Entry 8QZP (electron microscopy, 4.15 A resolution (low resolution: residue-level contacts below are approximate; hydrogen-bond / salt-bridge calls are withheld)); this record covers chains B and C of the 8 polymer chains in the assembly.

# Chain B (and C)
Protein: Citrate synthase
From: Ananas comosus
Notes: chain C of this document is another copy of the same molecule, construct and numbering; everything in this record applies to it too
UniProtKB: A0A6P5F0R3 (A0A6P5F0R3_ANACO); residues 1-513 here = UniProt positions 1-513
Chain sequence (521 residues; row label = number of the first residue in the row):
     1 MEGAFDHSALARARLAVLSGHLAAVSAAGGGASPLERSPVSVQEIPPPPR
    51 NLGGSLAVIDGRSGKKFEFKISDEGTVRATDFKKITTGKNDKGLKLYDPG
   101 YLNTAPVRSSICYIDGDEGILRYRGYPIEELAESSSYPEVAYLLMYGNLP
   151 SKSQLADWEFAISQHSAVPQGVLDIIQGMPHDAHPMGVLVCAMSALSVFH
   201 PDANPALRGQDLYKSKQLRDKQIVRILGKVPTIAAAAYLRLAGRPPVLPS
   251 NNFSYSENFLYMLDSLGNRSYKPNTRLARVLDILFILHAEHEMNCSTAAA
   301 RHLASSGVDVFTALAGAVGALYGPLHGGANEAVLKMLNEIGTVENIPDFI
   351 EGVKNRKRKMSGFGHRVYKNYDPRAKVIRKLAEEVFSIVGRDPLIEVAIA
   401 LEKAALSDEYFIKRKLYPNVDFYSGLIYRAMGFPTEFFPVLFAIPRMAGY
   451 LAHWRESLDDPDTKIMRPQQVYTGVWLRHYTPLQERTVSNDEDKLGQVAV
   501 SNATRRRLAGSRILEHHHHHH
Disordered / not traced: 1-94, 509-521 (chain C: 1-94, 511-521)
Sequence notes: expression tag (514-521)

# Chain B / chain C interface
Residue-residue contacts (28):
  Pro-180(B) with His-181(C)
  His-181(B) with Pro-180(C); His-181(C); Asp-182(C)
  Asp-182(B) with His-181(C)
  Tyr-271(B) with Arg-506(C); Ala-509(C)
  Lys-272(B) with Ala-509(C); Gly-510(C)
  Pro-273(B) with Ala-509(C)
  Asn-274(B) with Leu-508(C); Ala-509(C)
  Val-389(B) with Thr-504(C)
  Met-431(B) with Arg-505(C)
  Gly-432(B) with Ser-501(C)
  Ser-501(B) with Val-389(C); Arg-429(C); Ala-430(C); Gly-432(C)
  Asn-502(B) with Val-389(C); Asp-392(C)
  Thr-504(B) with Val-389(C); Ala-430(C)
  Arg-505(B) with Asp-264(C)
  Arg-507(B) with Val-389(C)
  Leu-508(B) with Tyr-271(C); Pro-273(C); Asn-274(C)
Also at the interface, not in a pair above, chain B (18 interface residues in all): Asp-264, Ala-430
Also at the interface, not in a pair above, chain C (25 interface residues in all): Ile-388, Gly-390, Arg-391, Met-431, Asn-502, Arg-507

# Summary
The interface between chain B and chain C involves 18 residues on one side and 25 on the other.
Both chains are Citrate synthase (Ananas comosus). Entry 8QZP (Structure of the non-mitochondrial citrate
synthase from Ananas comosus) was determined by electron microscopy (same publication as 8QWB).
